Entry 7TXJ (electron microscopy, 3.90 A resolution); this record covers chains 2 and A of the 4 polymer chains in the assembly.

[Chain 2]
Molecule: 12-nt DNA strand
Source organism: Acidianus filamentous virus 6
Sequence (12 nucleotides; numbered 1 to 12; the number before each row is that of its first residue):
     1 TATATATATA TA

[Chain A]
Protein: MCP1
Source organism: Acidianus filamentous virus 6
UniProt: A7WKI9 (A7WKI9_9VIRU); residues 1-165 here = UniProt positions 1-165
Chain sequence (165 residues; row label = number of the first residue in the row):
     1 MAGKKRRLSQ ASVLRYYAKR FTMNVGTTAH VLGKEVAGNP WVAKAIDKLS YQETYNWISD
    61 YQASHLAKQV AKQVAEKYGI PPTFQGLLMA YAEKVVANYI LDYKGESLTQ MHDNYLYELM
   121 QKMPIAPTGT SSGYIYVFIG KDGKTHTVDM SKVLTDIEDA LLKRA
Disordered / not traced: 1-6, 125-130

[Interface between chain 2 and chain A]
Pairs across the interface - 18 pairs, chain 2 then chain A:
  DT5(2) - Arg20(A)  base contact
  DT5(2) - Met23(A)  sugar contact
  DA6(2) - Lys19(A)  phosphate contact
  DT7(2) - Ser12(A)  hydrogen bond to the phosphate
  DT7(2) - Lys19(A)  salt bridge to the phosphate
  DT7(2) - Trp57(A)  hydrogen bond to the base
  DA8(2) - Arg7(A)  phosphate contact
  DA8(2) - Leu8(A)  sugar contact
  DA8(2) - Ser12(A)  hydrogen bond to the phosphate
  DA8(2) - Arg15(A)  salt bridge to the phosphate
  DT9(2) - Arg7(A)  phosphate contact
  DT9(2) - Leu8(A)  phosphate contact
  DT9(2) - His65(A)  phosphate contact
  DT9(2) - Lys68(A)  hydrogen bond to the base
  DA10(2) - Arg7(A)  salt bridge to the phosphate
  DA10(2) - Lys72(A)  salt bridge to the phosphate
  DA10(2) - Pro82(A)  phosphate contact
  DT11(2) - Pro82(A)  phosphate contact
Also at the interface, not in a pair above, chain A (16 interface residues in all): Tyr16, Tyr61, Thr83, Gln85

[In short]
7 residues of chain 2 face 16 of chain A across their interface; the contacts include 4 hydrogen bonds and 4
salt bridges. Polar contacts include DT7(2)-Trp57(A), DT9(2)-Lys68(A) and DT7(2)-Ser12(A).
Here chain 2 is a 12-nt DNA strand and chain A is MCP1, both from Acidianus filamentous virus 6. Entry 7TXJ
(Cryo-EM of AFV6) was determined by electron microscopy.
